PDB entry 4YK9 | X-ray diffraction, 1.70 A resolution | chains A and B

Chain A:
Protein: Bcl-2-like protein 1
Source organism: Mus musculus
UniProtKB: Q64373 (B2CL1_MOUSE); residues 2-196 here = UniProt positions 2-196
Sequence (195 residues; each row starts with the number of its first residue):
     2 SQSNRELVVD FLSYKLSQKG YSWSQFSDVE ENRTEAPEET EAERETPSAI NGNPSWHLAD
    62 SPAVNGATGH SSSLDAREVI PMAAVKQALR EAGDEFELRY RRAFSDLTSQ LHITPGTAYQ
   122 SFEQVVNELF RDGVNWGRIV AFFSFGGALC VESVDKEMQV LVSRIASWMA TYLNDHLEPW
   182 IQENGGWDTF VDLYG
Disordered / not traced: 31-83
Curated features (UniProtKB/Swiss-Prot):
  - motif: S4 to W24 (BH4), V86 to R100 (BH3), E129 to G148 (BH1), P180 to Y195 (BH2)
  - modified residue (Phosphoserine): S49, S62

Chain B:
Protein: BH3BIM
Sequence (21 residues; row label = number of the first residue in the row):
     1 XIWIAQELRS RGDSFNAYYA X
Modified residues: NLG (N-acetyl-L-glutamate) at position 1; S14 (phosphoserine; SEP); AAR (arginineamide) at position 21

Chain A / chain B interface:
Pairs across the interface (42):
  E96(A) - F15(B)
  E96(A) - Y19(B)  hydrogen bond
  F97(A) - R11(B)
  F97(A) - G12(B)
  F97(A) - F15(B)  hydrophobic
  R100(A) - S14(B)
  Y101(A) - R11(B)
  Y101(A) - S14(B)
  A104(A) - E7(B)
  A104(A) - R11(B)
  D107(A) - W3(B)
  D107(A) - I4(B)
  D107(A) - E7(B)
  L108(A) - I4(B)  hydrophobic
  Q111(A) - NLG_1(B)
  Q111(A) - W3(B)
  L112(A) - NLG_1(B)
  S122(A) - NLG_1(B)
  Q125(A) - NLG_1(B)
  Q125(A) - I2(B)
  V126(A) - NLG_1(B)
  V126(A) - A5(B)
  E129(A) - A5(B)
  E129(A) - R9(B)  hydrogen bond (backbone-side chain)
  L130(A) - A5(B)
  L130(A) - R9(B)
  D133(A) - R9(B)
  N136(A) - D13(B)  hydrogen bond
  N136(A) - N16(B)
  W137(A) - N16(B)  hydrogen bond (backbone-side chain)
  G138(A) - G12(B)
  G138(A) - N16(B)  hydrogen bond (backbone-side chain)
  R139(A) - R9(B)
  R139(A) - G12(B)
  R139(A) - D13(B)  salt bridge
  A142(A) - L8(B)
  F146(A) - L8(B)  hydrophobic
  L194(A) - Y19(B)
  L194(A) - AAR_21(B)
  Y195(A) - F15(B)  hydrophobic
  Y195(A) - N16(B)
  Y195(A) - Y19(B)
Interface residues without a listed pair, chain A (26 interface residues in all): A93, F105, V141
Interface residues without a listed pair, chain B (17 interface residues in all): A20

In short:
26 residues of chain A and 17 residues of chain B are in contact, with 5 hydrogen bonds and 1 salt bridge.
Polar pairs include R139(A)-D13(B), E96(A)-Y19(B) and E129(A)-R9(B).
Here chain A is Bcl-2-like protein 1 (Mus musculus) and chain B is BH3BIM. Entry 4YK9 (Complex structure of
BCL-XL and mutated BIM BH3 domain) was determined by X-ray diffraction.
